Entry 4MIH (X-ray diffraction, 2.40 A resolution); this record covers chains A and D of the 4 polymer chains in the assembly.

# Chain A (and D)
Name: Pyranose 2-oxidase
Source organism: Phanerochaete chrysosporium
Notes: EC 1.1.3.10; chain D of this document is another copy of the same molecule, construct and numbering; everything in this record applies to it too
UniProt: Q6QWR1 (P2OX_PHACH); residue numbers follow UniProt; this construct covers 1-620
Amino-acid sequence (621 residues; each row starts with the number of its first residue; numbering starts at 0):
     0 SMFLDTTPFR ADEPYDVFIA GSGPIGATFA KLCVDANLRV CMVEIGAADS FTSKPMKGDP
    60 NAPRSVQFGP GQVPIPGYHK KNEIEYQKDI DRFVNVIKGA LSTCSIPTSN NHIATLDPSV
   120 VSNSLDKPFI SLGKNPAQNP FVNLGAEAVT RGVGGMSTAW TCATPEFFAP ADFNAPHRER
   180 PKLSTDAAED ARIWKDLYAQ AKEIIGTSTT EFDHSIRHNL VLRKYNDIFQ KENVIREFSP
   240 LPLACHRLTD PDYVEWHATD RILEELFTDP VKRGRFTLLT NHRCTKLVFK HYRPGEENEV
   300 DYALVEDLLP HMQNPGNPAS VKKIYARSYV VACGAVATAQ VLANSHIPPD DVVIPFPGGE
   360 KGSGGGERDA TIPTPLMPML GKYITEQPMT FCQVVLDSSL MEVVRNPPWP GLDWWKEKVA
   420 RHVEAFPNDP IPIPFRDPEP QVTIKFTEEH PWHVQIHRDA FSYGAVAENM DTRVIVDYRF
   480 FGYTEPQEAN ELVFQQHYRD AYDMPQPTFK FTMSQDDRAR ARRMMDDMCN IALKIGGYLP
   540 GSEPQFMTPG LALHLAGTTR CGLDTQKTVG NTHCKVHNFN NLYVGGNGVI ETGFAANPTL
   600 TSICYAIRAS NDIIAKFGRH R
Unresolved in the structure: 0, 57-69, 310-318, 349-367, 618-620 (chain D: 0, 57-69, 310-318, 349-365, 618-620)
Sequence notes: expression tag (0); engineered mutation Ala158 (His in Q6QWR1)
Ligand contacts:
  - FAD (flavin-adenine dinucleotide): Gly20, Ser21, Gly22, Pro23, Ile24, Gly25, Val42, Glu43, Ile44, Gly45, Ile96, Leu100, Thr149, Arg150, Gly151, Gly153, Gly154, Met155, Ser156, Ala158, Trp159, Thr160, Cys161, Ala162, His281, Arg282, Cys283, Ala331, Cys332, Gly333, Ala336, Val340, Phe460, Leu552, His553, Gly585, Asn586, Asn596, Pro597, Thr598
  - 3-deoxy-3-fluoro-beta-D-glucopyranose (G3F): Thr160, Ala162, Gln454, His456, Asp458, Phe460, Tyr462, Arg478, Phe480, Leu550, Ala551, Leu552, His553, Asn596

# Chain A / chain D interface
Pairs across the interface (39; chain A residue first):
  Asn109(A) - Phe140(D)
  His111(A) - Pro139(D)  hydrogen bond (side chain-backbone)
  His111(A) - Phe140(D)
  Ala113(A) - Pro548(D)
  Thr114(A) - Phe545(D)
  Thr114(A) - Thr547(D)
  Asp116(A) - Arg521(D)  salt bridge
  Asp116(A) - Phe545(D)
  Pro117(A) - Met512(D)  hydrophobic
  Pro117(A) - Arg517(D)  hydrogen bond (backbone-side chain)
  Pro117(A) - Ala520(D)  hydrophobic
  Pro117(A) - Phe545(D)
  Ser118(A) - Arg517(D)  hydrogen bond (side chain-backbone)
  Ser118(A) - Arg521(D)
  Val119(A) - Arg521(D)
  Asn122(A) - Phe140(D)
  Ser123(A) - Phe140(D)
  Leu124(A) - Asn138(D)
  Leu124(A) - Phe140(D)
  Asn138(A) - Leu124(D)
  Pro139(A) - His111(D)  hydrogen bond (backbone-side chain)
  Phe140(A) - Asn109(D)
  Phe140(A) - His111(D)
  Phe140(A) - Asn122(D)
  Phe140(A) - Ser123(D)
  Phe140(A) - Leu124(D)
  Met512(A) - Pro117(D)  hydrophobic
  Arg517(A) - Pro117(D)  hydrogen bond (side chain-backbone)
  Arg517(A) - Ser118(D)  hydrogen bond (backbone-side chain)
  Ala520(A) - Pro117(D)  hydrophobic
  Arg521(A) - Asp116(D)  salt bridge
  Arg521(A) - Ser118(D)
  Arg521(A) - Val119(D)
  Phe545(A) - Thr114(D)
  Phe545(A) - Asp116(D)
  Phe545(A) - Pro117(D)
  Thr547(A) - Ala113(D)
  Thr547(A) - Thr114(D)
  Pro548(A) - Ala113(D)
Other interface residues (no listed pair), chain A (25 interface residues in all): Asn110, Leu115, Ala518, Met546
Other interface residues (no listed pair), chain D (25 interface residues in all): Asn110, Leu115, Ala518, Met546

# Summary
Chain A and chain D each contribute 25 residues to their interface; the contacts include 6 hydrogen bonds and
2 salt bridges. Among the polar pairs are Asp116(A)-Arg521(D), His111(A)-Pro139(D) and Pro117(A)-Arg517(D).
Chain A binds flavin-adenine dinucleotide and 3-deoxy-3-fluoro-beta-D-glucopyranose.
Chain A and chain D are both Pyranose 2-oxidase (Phanerochaete chrysosporium); the structure, Pyranose
2-oxidase from Phanerochaete chrysosporium, recombinant H158A mutant, was determined by X-ray diffraction,
deposited together with 4MIF and 4MIG.
